3MGV - chains A and B of the 12 polymer chains in the assembly; structure by X-ray diffraction, 2.29 A resolution.

== Chain A (and B) ==
Molecule: Recombinase cre
Source organism: Enterobacteria phage P1
Notes: chain B of this document is another copy of the same molecule, construct and numbering; everything in this record applies to it too
UniProt: P06956 (RECR_BPP1); residues 1-343 here = UniProt positions 1-343
Sequence (343 residues; each row starts with the number of its first residue):
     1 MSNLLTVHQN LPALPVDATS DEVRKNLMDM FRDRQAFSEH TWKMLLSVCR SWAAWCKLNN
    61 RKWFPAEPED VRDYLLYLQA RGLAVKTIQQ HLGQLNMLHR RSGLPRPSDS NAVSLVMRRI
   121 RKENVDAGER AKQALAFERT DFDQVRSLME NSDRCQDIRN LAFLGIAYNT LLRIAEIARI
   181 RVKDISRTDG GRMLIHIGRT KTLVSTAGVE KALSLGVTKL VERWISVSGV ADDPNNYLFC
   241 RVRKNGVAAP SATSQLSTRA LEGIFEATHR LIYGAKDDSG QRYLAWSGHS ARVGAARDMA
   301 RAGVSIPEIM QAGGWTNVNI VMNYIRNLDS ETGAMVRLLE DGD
Unresolved in the structure: 1-19, 342-343
Swiss-Prot annotation at these positions:
  - active site: Arg173, His289, Arg292, Trp315, Tyr324 (O-(3'-phospho-DNA)-tyrosine intermediate)
From the paper describing this entry:
  - binding site for vanadate: Arg173, Lys201, His289, Arg292, Tyr324
  - catalytic residues: Arg173, Glu176, Lys201, His289, Arg292, Tyr324
  - contacts within the chain: Arg173-Glu176 (hydrogen bond), Glu176-Lys201, Trp315-Ile320 (hydrophobic contact), Trp315-Val321 (hydrophobic contact), Trp315-Tyr324
  - conformationally variable residues: Lys201, Tyr324
  - mutagenesis - R173A, H289W, Y324F: abolished catalytic activity
  - mutagenesis - R173K, E176D, E176M, E176P, E176V, H289A, H289G, H289I, H289L, H289N, H289P, R292K, W315H, W315L, W315M: decreased catalytic activity
  - mutagenesis - R173H, H289M, H289Q: unchanged catalytic activity
  - mutagenesis - Y324T (10-fold): decreased binding to loxP
  - mutagenesis - K201A, K201N, K201R, H289W, W315A, W315G: decreased catalytic activity on in vivo
  - mutagenesis - R173K: unchanged catalytic activity on in vivo
  - mutagenesis - R173K: abolished catalytic activity on in vitro
  - mutagenesis - R292H: decreased catalytic activity on in vitro
  - mutagenesis - W315F, W315Y: decreased catalytic activity (in vitro excision assay)
  - mutagenesis - H289D, H289E, H289K, H289R: abolished catalytic activity on in vivo
  - mutagenesis - E176Q: abolished catalytic activity (in vitro assay)
  - mutagenesis - E176N, E176T: increased catalytic activity on in vitro
  - mutagenesis - E176H, E176W, E176Y: abolished catalytic activity on In vitro

== Interface between chain A and chain B ==
Pairs across the interface (93; chain A residue first):
  Asn26(A) - Asn111(B)  hydrogen bond (backbone-side chain)
  Asp29(A) - Asn111(B)
  Asp29(A) - Leu115(B)
  Met30(A) - Leu115(B)  hydrophobic
  Arg32(A) - Glu69(B)  salt bridge
  Arg32(A) - Arg72(B)
  Arg32(A) - Ala112(B)
  Arg32(A) - Arg119(B)
  Asp33(A) - Arg72(B)  salt bridge
  Asp33(A) - Ala112(B)
  Asp33(A) - Leu115(B)
  Asp33(A) - Val116(B)
  Asp33(A) - Arg119(B)  salt bridge
  Gln35(A) - Arg119(B)
  Gln35(A) - Lys122(B)
  Gln35(A) - Glu123(B)
  Ala36(A) - Leu115(B)
  Ala36(A) - Arg118(B)
  Ala36(A) - Arg119(B)
  Ala36(A) - Lys122(B)
  Phe37(A) - Arg118(B)
  Ser38(A) - Lys122(B)
  Arg101(A) - Asn111(B)  hydrogen bond (backbone-side chain)
  Arg101(A) - Ser114(B)  hydrogen bond
  Arg101(A) - Leu115(B)
  Arg139(A) - Leu338(B)  hydrogen bond (side chain-backbone)
  Arg139(A) - Leu339(B)
  Phe142(A) - Leu339(B)  hydrophobic
  Tyr168(A) - Met335(B)  hydrophobic
  Tyr168(A) - Leu339(B)  hydrophobic
  Asn169(A) - Met335(B)
  Asn169(A) - Leu339(B)
  Leu171(A) - Met335(B)  hydrophobic
  Thr188(A) - Glu331(B)  hydrogen bond
  Arg192(A) - Glu331(B)  salt bridge
  Arg192(A) - Val336(B)
  Arg192(A) - Glu340(B)  salt bridge
  His196(A) - Arg130(B)
  Ile197(A) - Arg130(B)  hydrogen bond (backbone-side chain)
  Gly198(A) - Gly128(B)
  Gly198(A) - Arg130(B)  hydrogen bond (backbone-side chain)
  Arg199(A) - Val125(B)
  Arg199(A) - Asp126(B)  salt bridge
  Arg199(A) - Arg130(B)
  Thr200(A) - Val125(B)
  Thr200(A) - Glu129(B)
  Thr200(A) - Arg130(B)
  Leu203(A) - Val85(B)  hydrophobic
  Leu203(A) - Lys86(B)
  Leu203(A) - Val125(B)  hydrophobic
  Leu203(A) - Glu129(B)
  Leu203(A) - Arg130(B)
  Leu203(A) - Ala131(B)  hydrogen bond (backbone-backbone)
  Val204(A) - Lys86(B)
  Val204(A) - Ala131(B)  hydrophobic
  Val204(A) - Asn323(B)
  Val204(A) - Arg326(B)
  Ser205(A) - Arg326(B)
  Thr206(A) - Arg326(B)
  Ala207(A) - Arg326(B)
  Gly208(A) - Arg326(B)  hydrogen bond (backbone-backbone)
  Gly208(A) - Asn327(B)
  Val209(A) - Arg130(B)
  Val209(A) - Asn327(B)
  Glu210(A) - Ser330(B)
  Lys211(A) - Ser330(B)
  Ala212(A) - Ser330(B)  hydrogen bond (backbone-side chain)
  Ala212(A) - Glu331(B)
  Ala212(A) - Val336(B)
  Ser214(A) - Leu339(B)
  Ser214(A) - Glu340(B)
  Leu215(A) - Glu340(B)  hydrogen bond (backbone-side chain)
  Ala295(A) - Met335(B)  hydrophobic
  Asp298(A) - Leu338(B)
  Met299(A) - Ala334(B)  hydrophobic
  Met299(A) - Met335(B)  hydrophobic
  Met299(A) - Leu338(B)  hydrophobic
  Ala302(A) - Leu338(B)  hydrophobic
  Val304(A) - Ala334(B)  hydrophobic
  Ser305(A) - Ala300(B)
  Pro307(A) - Ile306(B)  hydrophobic
  Pro307(A) - Met322(B)
  Pro307(A) - Ile325(B)
  Glu308(A) - Ala300(B)
  Glu308(A) - Arg301(B)
  Met310(A) - Met322(B)  hydrophobic
  Gln311(A) - Met322(B)
  Gln311(A) - Ile325(B)
  Gln311(A) - Arg326(B)
  Gln311(A) - Leu328(B)
  Trp315(A) - Met322(B)
  Thr316(A) - Val318(B)
  Thr316(A) - Asn319(B)  hydrogen bond
Interface residues without a listed pair, chain A (52 interface residues in all): Gly190, Lys201, Thr202, Leu213, Val217, Val318
Interface residues without a listed pair, chain B (41 interface residues in all): Arg121, Gly303, Asp341

== Overview ==
52 residues of chain A face 41 of chain B across their interface; the contacts include 12 hydrogen bonds and 6
salt bridges. Polar contacts include Arg32(A)-Glu69(B), Asp33(A)-Arg72(B) and Asp33(A)-Arg119(B). The paper
reports catalytic residues Arg173(A), Glu176(A) and Lys201(A) among others; R173K, E176D and E176M of chain A,
among others, reduce catalytic activity; 40 substitutions were tested in all.
Both chains are Recombinase cre (Enterobacteria phage P1). Entry 3MGV (Cre recombinase-DNA transition state)
was determined by X-ray diffraction.
